PDB entry 8ZKU | electron microscopy, 3.34 A resolution | chains A and B of the 4 polymer chains in the assembly

# Chain A
Protein: Polycystin-1
From: Homo sapiens
UniProtKB: P98161 (PKD1_HUMAN); residues 3052-4303 here = UniProt positions 3052-4303
Amino-acid sequence (1261 residues; each row starts with the number of its first residue):
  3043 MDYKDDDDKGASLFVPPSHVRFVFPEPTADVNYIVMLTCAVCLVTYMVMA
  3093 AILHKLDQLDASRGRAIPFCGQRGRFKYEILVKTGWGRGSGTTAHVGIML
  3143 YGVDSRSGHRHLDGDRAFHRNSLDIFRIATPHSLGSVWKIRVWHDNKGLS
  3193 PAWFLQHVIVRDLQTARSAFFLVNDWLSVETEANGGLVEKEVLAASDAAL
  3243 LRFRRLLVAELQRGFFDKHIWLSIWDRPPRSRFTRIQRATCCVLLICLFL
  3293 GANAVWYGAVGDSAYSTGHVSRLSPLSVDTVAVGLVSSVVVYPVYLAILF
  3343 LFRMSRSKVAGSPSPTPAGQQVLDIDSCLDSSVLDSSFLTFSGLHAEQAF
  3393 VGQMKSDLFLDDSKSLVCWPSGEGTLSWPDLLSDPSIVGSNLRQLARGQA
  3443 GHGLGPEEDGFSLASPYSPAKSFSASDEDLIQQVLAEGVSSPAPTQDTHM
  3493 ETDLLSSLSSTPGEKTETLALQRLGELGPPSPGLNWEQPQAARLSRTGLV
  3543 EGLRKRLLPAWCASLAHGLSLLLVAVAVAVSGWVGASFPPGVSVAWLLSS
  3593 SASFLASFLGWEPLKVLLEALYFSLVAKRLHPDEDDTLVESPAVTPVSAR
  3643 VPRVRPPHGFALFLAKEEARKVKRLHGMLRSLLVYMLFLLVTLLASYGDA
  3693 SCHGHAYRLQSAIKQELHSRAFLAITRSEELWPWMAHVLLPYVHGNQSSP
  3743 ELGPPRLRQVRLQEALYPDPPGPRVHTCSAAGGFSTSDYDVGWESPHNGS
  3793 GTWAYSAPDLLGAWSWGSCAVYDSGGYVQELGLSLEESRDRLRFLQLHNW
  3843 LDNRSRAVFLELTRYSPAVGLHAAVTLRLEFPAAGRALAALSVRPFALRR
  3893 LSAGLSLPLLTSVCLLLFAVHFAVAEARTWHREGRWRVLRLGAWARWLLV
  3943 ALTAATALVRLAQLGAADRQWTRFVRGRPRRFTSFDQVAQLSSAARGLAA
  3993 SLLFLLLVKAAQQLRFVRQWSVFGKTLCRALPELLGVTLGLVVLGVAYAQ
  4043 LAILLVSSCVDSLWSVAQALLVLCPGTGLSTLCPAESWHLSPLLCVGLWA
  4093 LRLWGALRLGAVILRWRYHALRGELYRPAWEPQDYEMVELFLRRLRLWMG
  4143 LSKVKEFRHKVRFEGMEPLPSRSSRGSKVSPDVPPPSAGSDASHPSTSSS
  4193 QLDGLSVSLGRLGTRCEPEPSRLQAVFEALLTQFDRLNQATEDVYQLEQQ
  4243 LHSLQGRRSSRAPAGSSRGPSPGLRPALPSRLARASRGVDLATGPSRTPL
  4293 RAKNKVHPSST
Not modelled in the structure: 3043-3062, 3108-3116, 3230-3241, 3349-3550, 3625-3654, 4038-4094, 4121-4303
Disulfide bonds: Cys3770-Cys3811
Differences from the reference sequence: initiating methionine (3043); expression tag (3044-3051)
UniProt features mapped onto this chain:
  - modified residue: Ser4166 (Phosphoserine)
  - glycosylation (N-linked (GlcNAc...) asparagine): Asn3738, Asn3790, Asn3845
  - natural variant: Val3138 (V3138M: In PKD1; uncertain significance), Leu3154 (L3154P: In PKD1), Ile3167 (I3167F: In PKD1), Asn3188 (deletion: In PKD1), Arg3247 (R3247H: In PKD1; uncertain significance), Val3285 (V3285I: In PKD1; uncertain significance), Pro3355 (P3355L: In PKD1; uncertain significance), Val3375 (V3375M: In PKD1; uncertain significance), Thr3382 (T3382M: In PKD1; uncertain significance), Leu3511 (L3511V: In PKD1; uncertain significance), Gly3560 (G3560R: In PKD1), Gly3602 (G3602S: In PKD1; uncertain significance), 25 further natural variant entries in UniProt

# Chain B
Protein: Polycystin-2
From: Homo sapiens
UniProtKB: Q13563 (PKD2_HUMAN); residue numbers follow UniProt; this construct covers 1-968
Amino-acid sequence (1007 residues; numbered -38 to 968; the number before each row is that of its first residue; numbers below 1 keep their minus sign (Met-38 is residue -38)):
   -38 MGASSAWSHPQFEKGGGSGGGSGGSAWSHPQFEKGSAAAMVNSSRVQPQQ
    12 PGDAKRPPAPRAPDPGRLMAGCAAVGASLAAPGGLCEQRGLEIEMQRIRQ
    62 AAARDPPAGAAASPSPPLSSCSRQAWSRDNPGFEAEEEEEEVEGEEGGMV
   112 VEMDVEWRPGSRRSAASSAVSSVGARSRGLGGYHGAGHPSGRRRRREDQG
   162 PPCPSPVGGGDPLHRHLPLEGQPPRVAWAERLVRGLRGLWGTRLMEESST
   212 NREKYLKSVLRELVTYLLFLIVLCILTYGMMSSNVYYYTRMMSQLFLDTP
   262 VSKTEKTNFKTLSSMEDFWKFTEGSLLDGLYWKMQPSNQTEADNRSFIFY
   312 ENLLLGVPRIRQLRVRNGSCSIPQDLRDEIKECYDVYSVSSEDRAPFGPR
   362 NGTAWIYTSEKDLNGSSHWGIIATYSGAGYYLDLSRTREETAAQVASLKK
   412 NVWLDRGTRATFIDFSVYNANINLFCVVRLLVEFPATGGVIPSWQFQPLK
   462 LIRYVTTFDFFLAACEIIFCFFIFYYVVEEILEIRIHKLHYFRSFWNCLD
   512 VVIVVLSVVAIGINIYRTSNVEVLLQFLEDQNTFPNFEHLAYWQIQFNNI
   562 AAVTVFFVWIKLFKFINFNRTMSQLSTTMSRCAKDLFGFAIMFFIIFLAY
   612 AQLAYLVFGTQVDDFSTFQECIFTQFRIILGDINFAEIEEANRVLGPIYF
   662 TTFVFFMFFILLNMFLAIINDTYSEVKSDLAQQKAEMELSDLIRKGYHKA
   712 LVKLKLKKNTVDDISESLRQGGGKLNFDELRQDLKGKGHTDAEIEAIFTK
   762 YDQDGDQELTEHEHQQMRDDLEKEREDLDLDHSSLPRPMSSRSFPRSLDD
   812 SEEDDDEDSGHSSRRRGSISSGVSYEEFQVLVRRVDRMEHSIGSIVSKID
   862 AVIVKLEIMERAKLKRREVLGRLLDGVAEDERLGRDSEIHREQMERLVRE
   912 ELERWESDDAASQISHGLGTPVGLNGQPRPRSSRPSSSQSTEGMEGAGGN
   962 GSSNVHV
Not modelled in the structure: -38 to 214, 297-304, 699-968
Covalently attached groups: N-acetylglucosamine (NAG) linked to Asn328, Asn362, Asn375
Differences from the reference sequence: initiating methionine (-38); expression tag (-37 to -4); linker (-3 to 0)
UniProt features mapped onto this chain:
  - region: Arg803 to His822 (Linker), Asp810 to Gly821 (Important for interaction with PACS1 and PACS2)
  - motif: Leu641 to Asp643 (Selectivity filter)
  - binding site (cholesterol): Gln557
  - binding site (Ca(2+)): Leu641, Asp763, Asp765, Asp767, Glu769, Glu774
  - modified residue: Ser76 (Phosphoserine), Ser80 (Phosphoserine), Arg137 (Omega-N-methylarginine), Ser801 (Phosphoserine), Ser808 (Phosphoserine), Ser812 (Phosphoserine), Ser829 (Phosphoserine)
  - glycosylation (N-linked (GlcNAc...) asparagine): Asn299, Asn305, Asn328 (complex), Asn362, Asn375
  - natural variant: Arg306 (R306Q: In PKD2), Arg322 (R322Q: In PKD2; R322W: In PKD2), Ala356 (A356P: In PKD2), Ala384 (A384P: In PKD2), Trp414 (W414G: In PKD2), Arg420 (R420G: In PKD2), Ile479 (deletion: In PKD2), Arg504 to Val512 (deletion: In PKD2), Asp511 (D511V: In PKD2), Cys632 (C632R: In PKD2), Tyr684 (deletion: In PKD2), Arg807 (R807Q: In PKD2)
  - mutagenesis: Ser76 (S76A: Abolishes phosphorylation of the N-terminal domain. Abolishes the ability to complement a pkd2-deficient zebrafish mutant; when associated with A-80), Ser80 (S80A: Decreases phosphorylation of the N-terminal domain. Abolishes the ability to complement a pkd2-deficient zebrafish mutant; when associated with A-76), Trp201 (W201A: Abolishes increased channel activity due to a gain of function mutation; when associated with P-604), Cys331 (C331S: Does not affect localization to the cilium. Loss of ion channel function), Phe604 (F604A/I: No effect on channel activation; F604P: Gain-of-function mutation resulting in increased channel activity. Absence of gain of function; when associated with F-605 DEL ...), Phe605 (Abolishes increased channel activity due to a gain of function mutation; when associated with P-604), Phe629 (F629S: Abolishes increased channel activity due to a gain of function mutation; when associated with P-604. Reduces but do not abolish ion channel function; when associated with A-677 and A-681), Arg638 (R638C: Abolishes increased channel activity due to a gain of function mutation; when associated with P-604. Reduces but do not abolish ion channel function; when associated with A-677 and A-681 ...), Leu677 (L677A: Constitutive active channel; when associated with A-681. Reduces but do not abolish ion channel function; when associated with S-629 and A-681. Reduces but do not abolish ion channel function ...), Asn681 (N681A: Constitutive active channel; when associated with A-677. Reduces but do not abolish ion channel function; when associated with S-629 and A-677. Reduces but do not abolish ion channel function ...), Tyr684 (Y684A: Abolishes increased channel activity due to a gain of function mutation; when associated with P-604), Lys688 (K688A: Abolishes increased channel activity due to a gain of function mutation; when associated with P-604), 20 further mutagenesis entries in UniProt

# Interface between chain A and chain B
Contacting residue pairs (68; chain A residue first):
  Pro3069(A) - Ser351(B)  hydrogen bond (backbone-side chain)
  Tyr3689(A) - Gln613(B)  hydrogen bond
  Tyr3689(A) - Leu617(B)
  His3695(A) - Tyr616(B)  hydrogen bond (side chain-backbone)
  His3695(A) - Leu617(B)
  His3695(A) - Gly620(B)  hydrogen bond (side chain-backbone)
  His3695(A) - Thr621(B)  hydrogen bond
  Tyr3699(A) - Thr621(B)
  Tyr3699(A) - Asp624(B)  hydrogen bond
  Tyr3699(A) - Ser627(B)
  Arg3700(A) - Thr448(B)
  Leu3701(A) - Thr448(B)
  Gln3702(A) - Thr621(B)  hydrogen bond (side chain-backbone)
  Ala3704(A) - Thr448(B)
  Ala3704(A) - Gly449(B)
  Gln3707(A) - Ser274(B)
  Gln3707(A) - Gly450(B)
  Gln3707(A) - Val451(B)
  Asn3738(A) - Arg417(B)  hydrogen bond (backbone-side chain)
  Gln3739(A) - Arg417(B)  hydrogen bond
  Ser3741(A) - Glu340(B)
  Pro3742(A) - Ile341(B)  hydrophobic
  Leu3744(A) - Leu337(B)  hydrophobic
  Trp3808(A) - Arg654(B)
  Tyr3857(A) - Pro334(B)
  Tyr3857(A) - Leu337(B)  hydrophobic
  Ala3860(A) - Tyr345(B)
  Ala3860(A) - Asp346(B)
  Ala3860(A) - Ala447(B)  hydrophobic
  Val3885(A) - Gln622(B)
  Trp3963(A) - Asp336(B)
  Arg3970(A) - Asp336(B)  hydrogen bond (side chain-backbone)
  Arg3988(A) - Leu617(B)  hydrogen bond (side chain-backbone)
  Arg3988(A) - Val618(B)
  Arg3988(A) - Thr621(B)
  Ala3992(A) - Gln613(B)
  Ala3992(A) - Leu614(B)
  Ala3992(A) - Leu617(B)  hydrophobic
  Leu3995(A) - Gln613(B)
  Phe3996(A) - Ala610(B)  hydrophobic
  Phe3996(A) - Tyr611(B)  hydrophobic
  Phe3996(A) - Gln613(B)
  Leu3999(A) - Ile606(B)
  Leu3999(A) - Ala610(B)  hydrophobic
  Ala4003(A) - Ile606(B)  hydrophobic
  Leu4006(A) - Met603(B)  hydrophobic
  Trp4012(A) - Gly599(B)
  Phe4015(A) - Asp596(B)
  Phe4015(A) - Gly599(B)
  Phe4015(A) - Phe600(B)
  Phe4015(A) - Met675(B)  hydrophobic
  Phe4015(A) - Ile679(B)  hydrophobic
  Thr4018(A) - Met675(B)
  Leu4019(A) - Ile671(B)  hydrophobic
  Trp4096(A) - Phe670(B)
  Arg4100(A) - Asn674(B)
  Gly4102(A) - Asn674(B)
  Ala4103(A) - Asn674(B)
  Ala4103(A) - Ala678(B)
  Leu4106(A) - Ile671(B)
  Leu4106(A) - Met675(B)  hydrophobic
  Arg4107(A) - Ala678(B)
  Arg4107(A) - Ser685(B)
  Tyr4110(A) - Asp596(B)
  Tyr4110(A) - Asp682(B)
  His4111(A) - Asp682(B)  salt bridge
  Arg4114(A) - Asp596(B)  salt bridge
  Arg4114(A) - Glu686(B)
Other interface residues (no listed pair), chain A (54 interface residues in all): Ser3688, His3697, Ala3698, Lys3706, Glu3743, Ser3858, Pro3859, Val3861, Pro3887, Ser3993, Val4000, Leu4023, Leu4026, Thr4030
Other interface residues (no listed pair), chain B (52 interface residues in all): Ile333, Cys344, Ile383, Lys595, Phe598, Ile602, Ile607, Phe666, Leu677, Asn681

# In short
The interface between chain A and chain B involves 54 residues on one side and 52 on the other, with 11
hydrogen bonds and 2 salt bridges. Polar pairs include His4111(A)-Asp682(B), Arg4114(A)-Asp596(B) and
Pro3069(A)-Ser351(B). Covalently linked N-acetylglucosamine: at Asn328(B), Asn362(B) and Asn375(B).
Here chain A is Polycystin-1 and chain B is Polycystin-2, both from Homo sapiens. Entry 8ZKU (Structure of
Polycystin-1/Polycystin-2 complex with GOF mutations) was determined by electron microscopy.
